5XUB - chain A; structure by X-ray diffraction, 2.50 A resolution.

[Chain A]
Protein: Methyl-accepting chemotaxis sensory transducer
Organism: Comamonas testosteroni (strain CNB-2)
UniProtKB: D0IVL9 (D0IVL9_COMT2); residue numbers follow UniProt; this construct covers 46-203
Amino-acid sequence (165 residues; each row starts with the number of its first residue):
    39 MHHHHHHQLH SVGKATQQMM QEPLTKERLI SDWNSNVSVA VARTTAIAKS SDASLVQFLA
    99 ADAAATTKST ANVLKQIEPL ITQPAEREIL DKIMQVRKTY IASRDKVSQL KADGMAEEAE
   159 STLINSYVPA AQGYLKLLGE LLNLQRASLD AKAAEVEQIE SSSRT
Disordered / not traced: 39-56, 201-203
Differences from the reference sequence: expression tag (39-45)
Reported in the primary citation:
  - binding site for citric acid: Arg81, Thr104, Thr108, Arg135, Tyr138, Arg142, Tyr172
  - mutagenesis - R81A, S88A, D90A, S92R, S92W, L93R, F96A, F96C, L97A, T104A, Y138A, R142A, Y172A: decreased signaling
  - mutagenesis - T108A, R135A: increased signaling
  - self-association interface (contacts with another copy of this molecule); pairs are residue here / residue on that copy: Leu93-Leu93 (hydrophobic contact), Val77, Ala80, Ala84, Ser92, Leu93, Phe96, Leu97
  - contacts within the chain: Trp71-Tyr172 (hydrogen bond), Ser88-Asp90 (hydrogen bond), Ser89-Asp90 (water-mediated contact)

[In short]
From the paper: a binding site for citric acid at Arg81, Thr104 and Thr108 among others; R81A, S88A and D90A,
among others, reduce signaling; 15 substitutions were tested in all.
Chain A is Methyl-accepting chemotaxis sensory transducer (Comamonas testosteroni (strain CNB-2)); the
structure, The citrate-bound trimer of chemoreceptor MCP2201 ligand binding domain, was determined by X-ray
diffraction together with 6ITS and 5XUA from the same study.
